7SFA - chains B and D of the 4 polymer chains in the assembly; structure by X-ray diffraction, 1.65 A resolution.

== Chain B (and D) ==
Protein: Fluorescent protein lanFP10A2
From: Branchiostoma floridae
Notes: chain D of this document is another copy of the same molecule, construct and numbering; everything in this record applies to it too
Amino-acid sequence (236 residues; each row starts with the number of its first residue; note: 2 numbers in that range are skipped by the numbering (no residue carries them; nothing is unmodelled there)):
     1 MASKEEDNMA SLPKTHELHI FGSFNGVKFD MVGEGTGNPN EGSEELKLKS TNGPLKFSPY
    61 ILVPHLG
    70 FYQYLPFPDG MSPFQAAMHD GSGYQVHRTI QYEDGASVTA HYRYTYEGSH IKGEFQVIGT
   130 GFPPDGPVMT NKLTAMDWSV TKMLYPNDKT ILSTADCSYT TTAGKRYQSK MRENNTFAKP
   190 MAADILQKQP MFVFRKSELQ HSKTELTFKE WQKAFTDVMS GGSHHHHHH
Not modelled in the structure: 1-10, 235-238 (chain D: 1-9, 230-238)
Modified / non-standard residues: Gly-67 (chromophore; JBY)
Covalently attached groups: covalent link Gly-67/Phe-70
From the paper describing this entry:
  - mutagenesis - F70Y (2.5-fold): decreased expression

== How chain B and chain D interact ==
Contacting residue pairs (36; chain B residue first):
  Asn-25(B) with Thr-185(D)
  Gly-26(B) with Gln-94(D)
  Lys-28(B) with Arg-112(D)
  Gln-94(B) with Gly-26(D), hydrogen bond (side chain-backbone)
  His-96(B) with Ser-106(D); Thr-108(D), hydrogen bond; Ile-127(D); Thr-129(D), hydrogen bond
  Thr-98(B) with Gln-100(D), hydrogen bond; Thr-108(D)
  Gln-100(B) with Thr-98(D), hydrogen bond; Arg-181(D), hydrogen bond
  Gly-104(B) with Arg-181(D), hydrogen bond (backbone-side chain)
  Ser-106(B) with His-96(D); Asn-183(D)
  Thr-108(B) with His-96(D), hydrogen bond; Thr-98(D); Thr-108(D)
  His-110(B) with Ile-127(D)
  Arg-112(B) with Lys-28(D)
  Gln-125(B) with Gln-125(D), hydrogen bond
  Ile-127(B) with His-96(D); His-110(D)
  Thr-129(B) with His-96(D), hydrogen bond; Asn-183(D), hydrogen bond; Thr-185(D)
  Gly-130(B) with Asn-183(D), hydrogen bond (backbone-side chain)
  Pro-133(B) with Asn-156(D)
  Asn-156(B) with Pro-133(D)
  Arg-181(B) with Gln-100(D), hydrogen bond; Gly-104(D), hydrogen bond (side chain-backbone)
  Asn-183(B) with Ser-106(D); Thr-129(D), hydrogen bond; Gly-130(D), hydrogen bond (side chain-backbone)
  Thr-185(B) with Asn-25(D); Thr-129(D)
Also at the interface, not in a pair above, chain B (25 interface residues in all): Ser-23, Val-107, Gly-128, Thr-159
Also at the interface, not in a pair above, chain D (24 interface residues in all): Val-107, Gly-128, Thr-159

== Summary ==
Chain B and chain D form an interface of 25 and 24 residues respectively, with 16 hydrogen bonds. Polar
contacts include Gln-94(B)/Gly-26(D), His-96(B)/Thr-108(D) and His-96(B)/Thr-129(D). From the paper: F70Y of
chain B reduces expression.
Chain B and chain D are both Fluorescent protein lanFP10A2 (Branchiostoma floridae); the structure,
Branchiostoma floridae fluorescent protein LanFP10A2, was determined by X-ray diffraction (same publication as
7SF9).
